6X3F - chains A and C of the 3 polymer chains in the assembly; structure by electron microscopy, 3.03 A resolution.

Chain A (and C):
Molecule: Excitatory amino acid transporter 3
From: Homo sapiens
Notes: chain C of this document is another copy of the same molecule, construct and numbering; everything in this record applies to it too
UniProt: P43005 (EAA3_HUMAN); residue numbers follow UniProt; this construct covers 1-524
Chain sequence (526 residues; each row starts with the number of its first residue; numbers below 1 keep their minus sign (Gly-1 is residue -1)):
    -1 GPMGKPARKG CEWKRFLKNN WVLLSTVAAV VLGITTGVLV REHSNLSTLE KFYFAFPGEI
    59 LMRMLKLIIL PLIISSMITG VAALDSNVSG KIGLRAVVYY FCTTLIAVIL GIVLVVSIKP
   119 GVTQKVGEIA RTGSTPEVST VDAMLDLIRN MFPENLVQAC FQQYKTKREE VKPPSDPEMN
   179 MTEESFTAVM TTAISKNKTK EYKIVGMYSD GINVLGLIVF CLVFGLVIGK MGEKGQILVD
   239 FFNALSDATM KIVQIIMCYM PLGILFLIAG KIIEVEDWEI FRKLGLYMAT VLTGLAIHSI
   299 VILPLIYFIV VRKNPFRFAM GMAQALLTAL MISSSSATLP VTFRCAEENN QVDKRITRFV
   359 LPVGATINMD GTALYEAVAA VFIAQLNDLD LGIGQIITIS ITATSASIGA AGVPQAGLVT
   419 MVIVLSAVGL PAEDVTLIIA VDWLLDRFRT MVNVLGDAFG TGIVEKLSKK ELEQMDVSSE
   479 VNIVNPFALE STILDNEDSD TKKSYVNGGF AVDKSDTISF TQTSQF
Unresolved in the structure: -1 to 17, 122-136, 169-198, 472-524
Residues lining bound ligands: choline ion (CHT): Gly362, Ala363, Thr364, Ile365, Asn366, Met367, Thr370, Ser405, Ile406, Ala409, Asn451

How chain A and chain C interact:
Pairs across the interface (59):
  Val139(A) with Tyr51(C)
  Asp140(A) with Tyr51(C), hydrogen bond
  Leu143(A) with Tyr51(C), hydrophobic; Phe54(C)
  Ile146(A) with Ile58(C)
  Arg147(A) with Phe50(C); Phe54(C); Glu57(C), salt bridge; Arg61(C), hydrogen bond (backbone-side chain)
  Phe150(A) with Ile58(C), hydrophobic; Arg61(C), hydrogen bond (backbone-side chain); Met62(C), hydrophobic
  Pro151(A) with Arg61(C); Leu65(C)
  Glu152(A) with Arg61(C), salt bridge; Lys64(C), salt bridge
  Asn153(A) with Leu68(C); Cys158(C), hydrogen bond (side chain-backbone); Phe159(C)
  Leu154(A) with Leu65(C), hydrophobic
  Val155(A) with Leu68(C), hydrophobic; Val155(C), hydrophobic; Cys158(C), hydrophobic; Phe159(C), hydrophobic
  Gln156(A) with Phe159(C); Asp208(C), hydrogen bond
  Phe159(A) with Phe159(C), hydrophobic
  Tyr162(A) with Arg61(C)
  Arg166(A) with Leu47(C); Tyr51(C), hydrogen bond
  Glu199(A) with Ser45(C), hydrogen bond (backbone-side chain)
  Tyr200(A) with Thr46(C); Leu47(C)
  Ile202(A) with Leu47(C), hydrophobic; Phe50(C), hydrophobic; Tyr51(C)
  Tyr206(A) with Arg61(C), hydrogen bond
  Val221(A) with Ile250(C), hydrophobic
  Phe222(A) with Leu243(C), hydrophobic; Ala246(C), hydrophobic; Ile250(C), hydrophobic
  Val225(A) with Ala246(C); Lys249(C); Ile250(C), hydrophobic; Ile253(C), hydrophobic
  Ile226(A) with Ala246(C), hydrophobic
  Met229(A) with Ala242(C); Asp245(C); Ala246(C), hydrophobic; Lys249(C)
  Lys232(A) with Ala242(C)
  Ile235(A) with Ile235(C), hydrophobic; Asp238(C); Phe239(C); Ala242(C), hydrophobic
  Leu236(A) with Phe239(C), hydrophobic; Ala242(C); Leu243(C)
  Phe239(A) with Phe239(C), hydrophobic
Other interface residues (no listed pair), chain A (32 interface residues in all): Asn148, Lys201, Phe218, Gly233
Other interface residues (no listed pair), chain C (30 interface residues in all): Ile66, Pro69, Thr247

Overview:
Chain A and chain C form an interface of 32 and 30 residues respectively; the contacts include 8 hydrogen
bonds and 3 salt bridges. Polar pairs include Arg147(A)-Glu57(C), Glu152(A)-Arg61(C) and Glu152(A)-Lys64(C).
Chain A binds choline ion.
Chain A and chain C are both Excitatory amino acid transporter 3 (Homo sapiens); the structure,
hEAAT3-IFS-Apo, was determined by electron microscopy, deposited together with 6X2L, 6X2Z and 6X3E.
